PDB entry 7OWI | X-ray diffraction, 1.70 A resolution | chains A and B

[Chain A (and B)]
Molecule: Chlorite dismutase
From: Cyanothece sp. PCC 7425
Notes: chain B of this document is another copy of the same molecule, construct and numbering; everything in this record applies to it too
UniProt: B8HNS6 (B8HNS6_CYAP4); residue numbers follow UniProt; this construct covers 2-182
Sequence (188 residues; each row starts with the number of its first residue; numbers below 1 keep their minus sign (Gly-5 is residue -5)):
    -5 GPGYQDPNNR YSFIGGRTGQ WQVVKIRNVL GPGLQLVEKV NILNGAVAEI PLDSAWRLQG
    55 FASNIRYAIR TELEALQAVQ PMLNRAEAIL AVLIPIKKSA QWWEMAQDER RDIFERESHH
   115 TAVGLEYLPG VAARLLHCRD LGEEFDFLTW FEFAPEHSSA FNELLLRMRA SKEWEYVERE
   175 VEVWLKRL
Unresolved in the structure: -5 to 1
Differences from the reference sequence: expression tag (-5 to 1); engineered mutation Ala127 (Arg in B8HNS6)
Bound ions: heme Fe near His114 (its only coordinating residue here)
Ligand contacts: heme (HEM): Asn58, Ile59, Arg60, Tyr61, Ala62, Leu70, Ile88, Ile90, Lys92, Trp96, Phe108, His114, Thr115, Gly118, Leu119, Leu122, Val125, Ala127, Leu129, Phe141, Thr143, Phe145, Phe155, Leu158, Leu159, Met162, Arg163, Glu167, Trp168, Glu174
What the authors report for this chain:
  - heme coordination: His114
  - mutagenesis - Q74E: increased stability
  - mutagenesis - Q74V: decreased stability

[How chain A and chain B interact]
Residue-residue contacts (42):
  Asn3(A) with Asp134(B), hydrogen bond (side chain-backbone)
  Phe55(A) with Asp134(B)
  Ser57(A) with Asp134(B), hydrogen bond
  Asn58(A) with Trp97(B)
  Ile59(A) with Gln101(B); Arg104(B), hydrogen bond (backbone-side chain)
  Arg60(A) with Arg60(B); Gln101(B); Asp134(B), salt bridge
  Tyr61(A) with Gln101(B)
  Ala62(A) with Ala100(B); Gln101(B), hydrogen bond (backbone-backbone)
  Ile63(A) with Ala100(B); Asp102(B)
  Arg64(A) with Glu98(B), salt bridge; Met99(B); Ala100(B); Asp102(B), hydrogen bond (backbone-side chain); Glu103(B), salt bridge
  Leu67(A) with Ala100(B), hydrophobic
  Trp97(A) with Asn58(B)
  Glu98(A) with Arg64(B), salt bridge
  Met99(A) with Arg64(B)
  Ala100(A) with Ala62(B); Ile63(B); Arg64(B); Leu67(B), hydrophobic
  Gln101(A) with Ile59(B); Arg60(B); Tyr61(B); Ala62(B), hydrogen bond (backbone-backbone); Gln101(B)
  Asp102(A) with Ile63(B); Arg64(B), hydrogen bond (side chain-backbone)
  Glu103(A) with Arg64(B), salt bridge
  Arg104(A) with Ile59(B), hydrogen bond (side chain-backbone)
  Asp134(A) with Asn3(B), hydrogen bond (backbone-side chain); Phe55(B); Ala56(B); Ser57(B), hydrogen bond; Arg60(B), salt bridge
  Leu135(A) with Arg4(B)
Also at the interface, not in a pair above, chain A (24 interface residues in all): Arg4, Ala56, Arg133
Also at the interface, not in a pair above, chain B (24 interface residues in all): Arg133, Leu135

[In short]
The chain A/chain B interface involves 24 residues from each chain; the contacts include 10 hydrogen bonds and
6 salt bridges. Polar pairs include Arg60(A)-Asp134(B), Arg64(A)-Glu98(B) and Arg64(A)-Glu103(B). Ligands of
chain A: heme. The paper reports that Q74E of chain A increases stability; heme coordination by His114(A).
Chain A and chain B are both Chlorite dismutase (Cyanothece sp. PCC 7425); the structure, Crystal structure of
dimeric chlorite dismutase variant R127A (CCld R127A) from Cyanothece sp. PCC7425, was determined by X-ray
diffraction together with 7OU5, 7OU7, 7OU9 and 7OUY from the same study.
